PDB entry 8Z1X | electron microscopy, 3.20 A resolution | chains A and C of the 4 polymer chains in the assembly

Chain A:
Name: Dipeptide transport system permease protein DppB
Source organism: Escherichia coli K-12
Reference sequence: P0AEF8 (DPPB_ECOLI); numbering as in UniProt (aligned over 1-339)
Chain sequence (339 residues; row label = number of the first residue in the row):
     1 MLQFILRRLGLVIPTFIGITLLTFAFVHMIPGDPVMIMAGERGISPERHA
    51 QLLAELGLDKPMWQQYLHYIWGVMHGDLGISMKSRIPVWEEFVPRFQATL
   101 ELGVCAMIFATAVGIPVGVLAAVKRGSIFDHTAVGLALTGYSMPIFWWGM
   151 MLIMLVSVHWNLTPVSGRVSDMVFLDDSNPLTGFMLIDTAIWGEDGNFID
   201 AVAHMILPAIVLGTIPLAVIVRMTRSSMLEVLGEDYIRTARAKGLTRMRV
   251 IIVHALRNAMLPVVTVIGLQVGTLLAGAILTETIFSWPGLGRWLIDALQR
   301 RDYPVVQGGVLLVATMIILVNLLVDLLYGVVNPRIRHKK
Unresolved in the structure: 31-61

Chain C:
Name: Dipeptide transport ATP-binding protein DppD
Source organism: Escherichia coli K-12
Notes: EC 7.4.2.9
Reference sequence: P0AAG0 (DPPD_ECOLI); residue numbers follow UniProt; this construct covers 1-327
Chain sequence (327 residues; row label = number of the first residue in the row):
     1 MALLNVDKLSVHFGDESAPFRAVDRISYSVKQGEVVGIVGESGSGKSVSS
    51 LAIMGLIDYPGRVMAEKLEFNGQDLQRISEKERRNLVGAEVAMIFQDPMT
   101 SLNPCYTVGFQIMEAIKVHQGGNKSTRRQRAIDLLNQVGIPDPASRLDVY
   151 PHQLSGGMSQRVMIAMAIACRPKLLIADQPTTALDVTIQAQIIELLLELQ
   201 QKENMALVLITHDLALVAEAAHKIIVMYAGQVVETGDAHAIFHAPRHPYT
   251 QALLRALPEFAQDKERLASLPGVVPGKYDRPNGCLLNPRCPYATDRCRAE
   301 EPALNMLADGRQSKCHYPLDDAGRPTL
Unresolved in the structure: 1
Sequence notes: conflict Gln179 (Glu in P0AAG0)
Swiss-Prot annotation at these positions:
  - binding site (ATP): Gly40 to Ser47
Ion coordination: 4Fe-4S cluster Fe: Cys284, Cys290, Cys297, Cys315
Ligand contacts: 4Fe-4S cluster (SF4): His247, Pro248, Cys284, Leu286, Asn287, Cys290, Tyr292, Ala293, Cys297, Pro302, Cys315, His316, Tyr317

Interface between chain A and chain C:
Contacting residue pairs (44):
  Asp235(A) with Thr100(C)
  Tyr236(A) with Thr100(C), hydrogen bond (backbone-backbone); Ser101(C); Leu102(C); Asn103(C); Pro104(C)
  Arg238(A) with Phe95(C)
  Thr239(A) with Ser101(C), hydrogen bond (side chain-backbone); Met163(C); Met166(C)
  Arg241(A) with Leu56(C); Asp58(C), salt bridge; Val87(C)
  Ala242(A) with Met54(C), hydrophobic; Val87(C); Gly88(C); Phe95(C), hydrophobic
  Lys243(A) with Val87(C); Gln111(C), hydrogen bond (side chain-backbone); Glu114(C), salt bridge; His119(C), hydrogen bond (backbone-side chain); Met166(C)
  Gly244(A) with Arg84(C); Val87(C); Val118(C)
  Leu245(A) with Arg84(C); Glu114(C); Val118(C), hydrophobic
  Arg249(A) with Glu114(C), salt bridge
  Val253(A) with Tyr106(C), hydrogen bond (backbone-side chain)
  His254(A) with Asn103(C), hydrogen bond; Glu114(C), salt bridge
  Arg257(A) with Cys105(C); Tyr106(C)
  Asn258(A) with Asn103(C), hydrogen bond; Pro104(C); Cys105(C), hydrogen bond
  Pro333(A) with Pro104(C); Cys105(C), hydrophobic; Tyr150(C), hydrophobic; His152(C), hydrogen bond (backbone-side chain)
  Arg334(A) with Pro104(C); His152(C)
  His337(A) with Tyr150(C)
Other interface residues (no listed pair), chain A (20 interface residues in all): Thr246, Leu261, Lys338
Other interface residues (no listed pair), chain C (26 interface residues in all): Leu51, Phe110, Ala115, Gln153

Summary:
20 residues of chain A and 26 residues of chain C are in contact, with 9 hydrogen bonds and 4 salt bridges.
Among the polar pairs are Arg241(A)-Asp58(C), Lys243(A)-Glu114(C) and Arg249(A)-Glu114(C). Chain C binds
4Fe-4S cluster. UniProt lists 8 ATP-binding residues on chain C.
Chain A is Dipeptide transport system permease protein DppB and chain C is Dipeptide transport ATP-binding
protein DppD, both from Escherichia coli K-12; the structure, Cryo-EM structure of Escherichia coli DppBCDF
complex bound to AMPPNP, was determined by electron microscopy together with 8Z1V, 8Z1W and 8Z1Y from the same
study.
